Entry 9NR7 (electron microscopy, 4.18 A resolution (low resolution: residue-level contacts below are approximate; hydrogen-bond / salt-bridge calls are withheld)); this record covers chains B and F of the 8 polymer chains in the assembly.

Chain B:
Protein: Isoform 2 of Glutamate receptor 4
Organism: Rattus norvegicus
UniProt: P19493 (GRIA4_RAT), isoform P19493-2; residues 397-820 here correspond to UniProt positions 417-840 (UniProt number = residue number + 20)
Sequence (424 residues; numbered 397 to 820; the number before each row is that of its first residue):
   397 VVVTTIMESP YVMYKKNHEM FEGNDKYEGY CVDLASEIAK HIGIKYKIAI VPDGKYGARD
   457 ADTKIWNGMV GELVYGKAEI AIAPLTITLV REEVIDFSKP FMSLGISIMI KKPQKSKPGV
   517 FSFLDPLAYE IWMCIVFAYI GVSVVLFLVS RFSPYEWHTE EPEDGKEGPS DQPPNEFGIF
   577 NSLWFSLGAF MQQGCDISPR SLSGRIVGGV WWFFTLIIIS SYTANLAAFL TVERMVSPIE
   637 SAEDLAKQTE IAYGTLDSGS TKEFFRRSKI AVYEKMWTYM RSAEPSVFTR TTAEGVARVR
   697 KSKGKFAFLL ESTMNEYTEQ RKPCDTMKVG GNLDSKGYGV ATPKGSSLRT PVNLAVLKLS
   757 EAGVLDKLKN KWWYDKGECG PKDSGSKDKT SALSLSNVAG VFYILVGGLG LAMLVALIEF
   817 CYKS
Not modelled in the structure: 551-570
Disulfide bonds: Cys720-Cys775
Residues lining bound ligands: ZK1 ({[7-morpholin-4-yl-2,3-dioxo-6-(trifluoromethyl)-3,4-dihydroquinoxalin-1(2H)-yl]methyl}phosphonic acid): Pro406, Tyr407, Tyr452, Gly453, Pro480, Leu481, Thr482, Arg487, Ser654, Gly655, Ser656, Thr688, Leu706, Glu707, Thr709, Met710, Tyr734
UniProt features mapped onto this chain:
  - binding site (L-glutamate): Pro480, Thr482, Arg487, Ser656, Thr657, Glu707
  - lipidation (S-palmitoyl cysteine): Cys591, Cys817

Chain F:
Protein: Voltage-dependent calcium channel gamma-2 subunit
Organism: Rattus norvegicus
UniProt: Q71RJ2 (CCG2_RAT); residue numbers follow UniProt; this construct covers 5-208
Sequence (204 residues; numbered 5 to 208; the number before each row is that of its first residue):
     5 DRGVQMLLTT VGAFAAFSLM TIAVGTDYWL YSRGVCKTKS VSENETSKKN EEVMTHSGLW
    65 RTCCLEGNFK GLCKQIDHFP EDADYEADTA EYFLRAVRAS SIFPILSVIL LFMGGLCIAA
   125 SEFYKTRHNI ILSAGIFFVS AGLSNIIGII VYISANAGDP SKSDSKKNSY SYGWSFYFGA
   185 LSFIIAEMVG VLAVHMFIDR HKQL
Not modelled in the structure: 41-54, 82-92, 167-169, 208
Disulfide bonds: Cys40-Cys68, Cys67-Cys77
UniProt features mapped onto this chain:
  - glycosylation: Asn48 (N-linked (GlcNAc...) asparagine)

How chain B and chain F interact:
Residue-residue contacts (10):
  Lys511(B) - Pro164(F)
  Lys513(B) - Gly162(F)
  Ser790(B) - Ala161(F)
  Leu791(B) - Ile157(F)
  Leu791(B) - Ser158(F)
  Phe798(B) - Ile154(F)
  Tyr799(B) - Leu98(F)
  Tyr799(B) - Ser158(F)
  Val802(B) - Ile151(F)
  Leu805(B) - Leu147(F)

Overview:
8 residues of chain B face 9 of chain F across their interface. Bound to chain B: compound ZK1. UniProt lists
6 L-glutamate-binding residues on chain B.
Chain B is Isoform 2 of Glutamate receptor 4 and chain F is Voltage-dependent calcium channel gamma-2 subunit,
both from Rattus norvegicus; the structure, The structure of GluA1/A4 LBD-TMD in Noelin-AMPAR complex, was
determined by electron microscopy (same publication as 9NR9 and 9NRA).
